Entry 5KFC (X-ray diffraction, 1.50 A resolution); this record covers chains A and P of the 3 polymer chains in the assembly.

[Chain A]
Protein: DNA polymerase eta
From: Homo sapiens
Notes: EC 2.7.7.7
Reference sequence: Q9Y253 (POLH_HUMAN); residues 1-432 here = UniProt positions 1-432
Sequence (435 residues; each row starts with the number of its first residue; numbers below 1 keep their minus sign (Gly-2 is residue -2)):
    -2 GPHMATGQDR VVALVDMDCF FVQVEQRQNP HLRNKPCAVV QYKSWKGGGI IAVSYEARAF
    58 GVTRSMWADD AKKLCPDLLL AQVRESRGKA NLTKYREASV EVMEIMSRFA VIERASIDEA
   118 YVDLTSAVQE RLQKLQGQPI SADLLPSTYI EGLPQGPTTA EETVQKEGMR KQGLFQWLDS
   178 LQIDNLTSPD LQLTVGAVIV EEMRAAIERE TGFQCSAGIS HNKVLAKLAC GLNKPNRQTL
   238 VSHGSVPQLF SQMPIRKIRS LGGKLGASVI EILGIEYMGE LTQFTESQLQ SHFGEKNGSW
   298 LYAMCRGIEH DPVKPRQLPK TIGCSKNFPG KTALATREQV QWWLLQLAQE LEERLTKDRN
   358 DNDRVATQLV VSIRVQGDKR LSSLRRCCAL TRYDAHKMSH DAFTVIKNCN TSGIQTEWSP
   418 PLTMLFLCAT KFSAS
Not modelled in the structure: 155-159
Differences from the reference sequence: expression tag (-2 to 0)
UniProt features mapped onto this chain:
  - binding site (Mg(2+)): Asp13, Met14, Asp115, Glu116
  - binding site (Mn(2+)): Asp13, Met14, Asp115, Glu116
  - binding site (a 2'-deoxyribonucleoside 5'-triphosphate): Arg61
  - natural variant: Val37 (deletion: In XPV), Leu75 (deletion: In XPV), Arg93 (R93P: In XPV), Arg111 (R111H: In XPV), Thr122 (T122P: In XPV), Gly153 (G153D: In a breast cancer sample), Thr191 (T191P: In XPV), Gly263 (G263V: In XPV), Val266 (V266D: In XPV), Gly295 (G295R: In XPV), Arg361 (R361S: In XPV)
  - mutagenesis: Tyr52 (Y52A/F: Reduces DNA polymerase activity; Y52E: Reduces DNA polymerase activity. Increases fidelity of replication and reduces translesion bypass), Arg61 (R61A: Reduces enzymatic activity by two-thirds), Ser62 (S62G: Increased DNA polymerase activity and translesion bypass compared to wild-type), Ala68 (A68S/V: Severe reduction in thymine dimer translesion bypass), Asn324 to Pro326 (Reduces binding to chromatin and to monoubiquitinated PCNA. Abolishes binding to monoubiquitinated PCNA; when associated with 705-E--H-713 Del)
Ion coordination: Mn2+ site 1: Asp13, Asp115, Glu116 (together with 2'-deoxyadenosine 5'-triphosphate) (shared with DT8(P) of chain P); Ca2+: Asp13, Met14, Asp115 (together with 2'-deoxyadenosine 5'-triphosphate); Mn2+ site 2: Asp13, Met14, Asp115 (together with 2'-deoxyadenosine 5'-triphosphate)
Ligand contacts:
  - : Asp13, Met14, Asp15, Cys16, Asp115, Lys231
  - 2'-deoxyadenosine 5'-triphosphate (DTP): Asp13, Met14, Asp15, Cys16, Phe17, Phe18, Ile48, Ala49, Tyr52, Arg55, Arg61, Ile114, Asp115, Glu116, Lys231

[Chain P]
Molecule: 8-nt DNA strand
Sequence (8 nucleotides; each row starts with the number of its first residue):
     1 AGCGTCAT
Ion coordination: Mn2+: DT8 (together with 2'-deoxyadenosine 5'-triphosphate) (shared with Asp13(A), Asp115(A), Glu116(A) of chain A)

[How chain A and chain P interact]
Contacting residue pairs (24; chain A residue first):
  Ser113(A) with DT8(P), hydrogen bond to the phosphate
  Asp115(A) with DT8(P), phosphate contact
  Glu116(A) with DT8(P), phosphate contact
  Lys224(A) with DA7(P), phosphate contact; DT8(P), salt bridge to the phosphate
  Ile255(A) with DA7(P), phosphate contact
  Arg256(A) with DA7(P), phosphate contact; DT8(P), salt bridge to the phosphate
  Ser257(A) with DC6(P), phosphate contact; DA7(P), hydrogen bond to the phosphate
  Leu258(A) with DA7(P), hydrogen bond to the phosphate
  Gly259(A) with DA7(P), hydrogen bond to the phosphate
  Gly260(A) with DC6(P), phosphate contact; DA7(P), phosphate contact
  Lys261(A) with DT5(P), salt bridge to the phosphate; DC6(P), hydrogen bond to the phosphate
  Leu262(A) with DC6(P), hydrogen bond to the phosphate
  Arg377(A) with DC3(P), phosphate contact; DG4(P), salt bridge to the phosphate
  Leu381(A) with DC3(P), phosphate contact
  Arg382(A) with DG2(P), sugar contact; DC3(P), hydrogen bond to the phosphate
  Arg383(A) with DG2(P), phosphate contact
  Cys384(A) with DG2(P), hydrogen bond to the phosphate
Also at the interface, not in a pair above, chain A (20 interface residues in all): Asp13, Ser379, Ser380
Also at the interface, not in a pair above, chain P (8 interface residues in all): DA1

[Summary]
20 residues of chain A face 8 of chain P across their interface, with 8 hydrogen bonds and 4 salt bridges.
Among the polar pairs are Ser113(A)-DT8(P), Ser257(A)-DA7(P) and Leu258(A)-DA7(P). Chain A binds compounds
CA/MN and 2'-deoxyadenosine 5'-triphosphate.
Here chain A is DNA polymerase eta (Homo sapiens) and chain P is an 8-nt DNA strand. Entry 5KFC (Human DNA
polymerase eta-DNA ternary complex: reaction with 1 mM Mn2+ for 180s) was determined by X-ray diffraction
together with 5KFA, 5KFB, 5KFD, 5KFE, 5KFF, 5KFG and 28 further entries from the same study.
